6AJQ - chain A; structure by X-ray diffraction, 1.34 A resolution.

[Chain A]
Molecule: Uracil DNA glycosylase superfamily protein
Organism: Mycobacterium smegmatis MC2 155
UniProtKB: A0QP43 (A0QP43_MYCS2); numbering as in UniProt (aligned over 1-209)
Sequence (209 residues; numbered 1 to 209; the number before each row is that of its first residue):
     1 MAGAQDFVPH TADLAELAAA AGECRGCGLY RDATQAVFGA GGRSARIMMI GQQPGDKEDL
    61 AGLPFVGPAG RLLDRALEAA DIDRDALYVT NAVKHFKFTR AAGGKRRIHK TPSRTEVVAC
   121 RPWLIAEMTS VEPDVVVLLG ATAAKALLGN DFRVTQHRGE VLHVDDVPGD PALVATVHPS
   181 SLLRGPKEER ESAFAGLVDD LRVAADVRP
Disordered / not traced: 209
Sequence notes: engineered mutation Q52 (Glu in A0QP43)
Ion coordination: 4Fe-4S cluster Fe: C24, C27, H95, C120
Ligand contacts: 4Fe-4S cluster (SF4): A4, C24, R25, G26, C27, L29, Y30, V93, K94, H95, A119, C120, W123

[Overview]
Ligands of chain A: 4Fe-4S cluster. C24, C27, H95 and C120 form the 4Fe-4S cluster Fe site.
Chain A is Uracil DNA glycosylase superfamily protein (Mycobacterium smegmatis MC2 155); the structure, E52Q
mutant form of Uracil DNA glycosylase X from Mycobacterium smegmatis, was determined by X-ray diffraction
(same publication as 6AIL, 6AJO, 6AJP, 6AJR and 6AJS).
